9B7M - chains F and H of the 8 polymer chains in the assembly; structure by electron microscopy, 2.82 A resolution.

[Chain F]
Name: Capsid protein VP1
From: Adeno-associated virus
Reference sequence: Q6JC22 (Q6JC22_9VIRU); residue numbers follow UniProt; this construct covers 203-736
Sequence (534 residues; row label = number of the first residue in the row):
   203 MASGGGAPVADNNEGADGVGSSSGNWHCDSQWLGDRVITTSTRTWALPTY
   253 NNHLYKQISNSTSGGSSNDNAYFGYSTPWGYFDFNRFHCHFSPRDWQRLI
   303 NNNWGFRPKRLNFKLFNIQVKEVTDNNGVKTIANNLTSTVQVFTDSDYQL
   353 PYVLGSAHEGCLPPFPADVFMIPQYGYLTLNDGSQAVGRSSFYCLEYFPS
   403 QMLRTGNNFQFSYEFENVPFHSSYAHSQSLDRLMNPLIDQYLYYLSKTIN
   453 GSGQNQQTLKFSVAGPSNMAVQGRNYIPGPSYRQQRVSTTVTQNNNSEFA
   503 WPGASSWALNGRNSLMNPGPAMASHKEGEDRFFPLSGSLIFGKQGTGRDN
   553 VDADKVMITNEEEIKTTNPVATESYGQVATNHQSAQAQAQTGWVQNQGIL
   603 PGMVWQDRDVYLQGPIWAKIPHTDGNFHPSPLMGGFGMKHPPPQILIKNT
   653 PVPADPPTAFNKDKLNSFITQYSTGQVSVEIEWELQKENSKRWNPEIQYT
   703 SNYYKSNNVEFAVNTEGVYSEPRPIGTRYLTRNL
Not modelled in the structure: 203-218, 657-668
What the authors report for this chain:
  - mutagenesis - Q588R: abolished binding to Fab1-1

[Chain H]
Name: Fab2-3 heavy chain
From: Homo sapiens
Sequence (127 residues; each row starts with the number of its first residue):
    21 VQLVESGGGLVKPGGSLRLSCATSGFTFSDYYMSWIRQAPGKGLEWVSYI
    71 SSSGSTIYYADSVKGRFTMSRDNAKNSLFLRMNSLRAEDTAVYYCARDQI
   121 TVDREVIRAHYYYGMDVWGQGTTVTVS
Disulfides: C41-C115
Ion coordination: Ca2+: E125 (shared with 2 residues of chain C)
What the authors report for this chain:
  - Ca2+ coordination: E125

[Interface between chain F and chain H]
Contacting residue pairs (5):
  Y705(F) with R124(H), hydrogen bond
  Y706(F) with S49(H); N93(H); A94(H)
  K707(F) with S73(H)
Interface residues without a listed pair, chain F (6 interface residues in all): D532, R533, N704
Interface residues without a listed pair, chain H (9 interface residues in all): Q22, G45, T47, S75

[Summary]
6 residues of chain F face 9 of chain H across their interface, with 1 hydrogen bond. The hydrogen-bonded pair
is Y705(F)-R124(H). From the paper: Q588R of chain F abolishes binding to Fab1-1; Ca2+ coordination by
E125(H).
Here chain F is Capsid protein VP1 (Adeno-associated virus) and chain H is Fab2-3 heavy chain (Homo sapiens).
Entry 9B7M (Fab2-3 in complex with the capsid of Adeno-associated virus type 9) was determined by electron
microscopy together with 9B6N, 9B6O, 9B6Q, 9B6R, 9B6S, 9B6T and 9 further entries from the same study.
